PDB entry 7ONV | X-ray diffraction, 1.04 A resolution | chain A

== Chain A ==
Protein: Carbonic anhydrase 2
Organism: Homo sapiens
Notes: EC 4.2.1.1, 4.2.1.69
UniProt: P00918 (CAH2_HUMAN); residue numbers follow UniProt; this construct covers 3-260
Amino-acid sequence (261 residues; row label = number of the first residue in the row):
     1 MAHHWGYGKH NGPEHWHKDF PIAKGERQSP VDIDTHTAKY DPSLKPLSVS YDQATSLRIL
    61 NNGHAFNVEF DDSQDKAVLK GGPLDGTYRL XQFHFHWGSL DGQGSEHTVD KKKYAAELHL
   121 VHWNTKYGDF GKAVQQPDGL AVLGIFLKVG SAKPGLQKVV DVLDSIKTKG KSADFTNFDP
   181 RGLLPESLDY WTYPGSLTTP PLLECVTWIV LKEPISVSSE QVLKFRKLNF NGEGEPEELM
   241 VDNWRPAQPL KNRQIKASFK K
Unresolved in the structure: 1-4, 261
Covalently attached groups: compound VKZ linked to VI3_91
Modified positions: VI3 ((2R)-2-azanyl-3-[bis(oxidanylidene)-$l5-sulfanyl]propanoic acid) at position 91
Sequence notes: initiating methionine (1); expression tag (2, 261); engineered mutation VI3_91 (Ile in P00918)
Metal / ion sites: Zn2+: H94, H96, H119 (together with VKZ)
Ligand contacts: VKZ (4-[2-(4-azanyl-9-chloranyl-2',3',4',5',6'-pentamethyl-7-oxidanylidene-spiro[1$l4,8-diaza-9$L8-iridabicyclo[4.3.0]nona-1,3,5-triene-9,1'-1$L8-iridapentacyclo[2.2.0.01,3.01,5.02,6]hexane]-8-yl)ethyl]benzenesulfonamide): D72, Q92, H94, H96, E106, H119, V121, F130, G131, V134, V142, S196, L197, T198, T199, P201, W208
UniProt features mapped onto this chain:
  - active site: H64 (Proton donor/acceptor)
  - binding site (Zn(2+)): H94, H96, H119
  - binding site (substrate): T198, T199
  - site: Y7 (Fine-tunes the proton-transfer properties of H-64), N62 (Fine-tunes the proton-transfer properties of H-64), N67 (Fine-tunes the proton-transfer properties of H-64), Q92 (Involved in the binding of some activators, including histamine and L-histidine)
  - modified residue (Phosphoserine): S165, S172
  - natural variant: K18 (K18E: In Jogjakarta), Q92 (Q92P: In OPTB3), H94 (H94Y: In OPTB3 loss of activity), H107 (H107Y: In OPTB3), G144 (G144R: In OPTB3), P236 (P236H: In Melbourne)
  - mutagenesis: W5 (W5A: Impaired activity, not rescued by 4-methylimidazole (4-MI); when associated with W-64), Y7 (Y7F: Enhanced activity; Y7H: Reduced proton transfer rate), N62 (N62A: Reduced activity; N62D: Strongly reduced activity; N62H: Reduced proton transfer; when associated with A-64; N62L: Reduced activity; N62T: Reduced activity; N62V: Reduced activity), H64 (H64A: Reduced CO(2) hydrase activity, rescued by 4-methylimidazole (4-MI). Reduced proton transfer; when associated with H-62. Enhanced proton transfer; when associated with H-67 ...), A65 (A65F: Reduced activity; A65S: 2-fold decrease in enzyme efficiency, as determined by kcat/KM ratio, and efficiently inhibited by chlorzolamide; when associated with Q-67), N67 (N67H: Enhanced proton transfer; when associated with A-64; N67L: Reduced activity ...), H94 (H94C/D/E/N/Q: Strongly reduced CO(2) hydrase and p-nitrophenyl acetate esterase activities, impaired stability of zinc binding), E106 (E106A/Q: Strongly reduced CO(2) hydrase activity; E106D: Normal CO(2) hydrase activity), E117 (E117Q: Strongly reduced activity and sulfonamide affinity), H119 (H119D/N/Q: Reduced activity; H119E: Strongly reduced activity), V121 (V121A/G/I/L/S: Reduced CO(2) hydrase and p-nitrophenyl acetate esterase activities; V121K/R: Strongly reduced CO(2) hydrase and p-nitrophenyl acetate esterase activities), V142 (V142F/Y: Strongly impaired activity; V142G: Weakly impaired activity; V142H: Impaired activity), 4 further mutagenesis entries in UniProt

== Overview ==
Covalently linked compound VKZ: at VI3_91. H94, H96 and H119 coordinate Zn2+. UniProt lists active-site
residue H64, 3 Zn2+-binding residues, substrate-binding residues T198 and T199 and 16 mutagenesis sites.
Chain A is Carbonic anhydrase 2 (Homo sapiens); the structure, Carbonic anhydrase II mutant (I91C) dually
binding an IrCp* complex to generate an artificial transfer hydrogenase ..., was determined by X-ray
diffraction (same publication as 7ONM, 7ONP and 7ONQ).
